Entry 4PHZ (X-ray diffraction, 2.59 A resolution); this record covers chains A and E of the 12 polymer chains in the assembly.

[Chain A (and E)]
Name: Particulate methane monooxygenase subunit B
Organism: Methylocystis sp. ATCC 49242
Notes: EC 1.14.18.3; chain E of this document is another copy of the same molecule, construct and numbering; everything in this record applies to it too
Chain sequence (420 residues; row label = number of the first residue in the row):
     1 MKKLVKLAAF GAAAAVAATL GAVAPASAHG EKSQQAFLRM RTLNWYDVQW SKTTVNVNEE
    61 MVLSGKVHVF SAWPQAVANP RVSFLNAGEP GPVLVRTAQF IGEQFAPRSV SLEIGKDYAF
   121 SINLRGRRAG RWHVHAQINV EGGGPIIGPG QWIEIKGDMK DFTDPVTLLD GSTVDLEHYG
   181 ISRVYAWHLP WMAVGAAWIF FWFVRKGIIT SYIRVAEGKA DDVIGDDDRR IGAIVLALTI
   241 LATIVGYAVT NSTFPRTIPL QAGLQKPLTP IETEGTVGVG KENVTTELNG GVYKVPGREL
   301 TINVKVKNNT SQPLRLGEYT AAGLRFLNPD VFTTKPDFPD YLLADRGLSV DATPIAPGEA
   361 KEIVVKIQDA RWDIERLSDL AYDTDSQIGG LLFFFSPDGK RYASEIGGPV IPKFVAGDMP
Unresolved in the structure: 1-28, 417-420
Metal / ion sites: Cu ion: H133, H135
From the paper describing this entry:
  - Cu ion coordination: H29, H133, H135
  - binding site for Cu ion: E31

[How chain A and chain E interact]
Pairs across the interface (18):
  A72(A) - K266(E)
  Q75(A) - G263(E)
  Q75(A) - L264(E)  hydrogen bond (side chain-backbone)
  A381(A) - I258(E)
  A381(A) - P259(E)
  Y382(A) - P259(E)
  D383(A) - P259(E)
  D383(A) - Q261(E)
  T384(A) - L260(E)  hydrogen bond (side chain-backbone)
  T384(A) - Q261(E)
  T384(A) - A262(E)  hydrogen bond (backbone-backbone)
  D385(A) - R108(E)  salt bridge
  D385(A) - Q261(E)
  S386(A) - Q261(E)  hydrogen bond (backbone-side chain)
  I411(A) - L169(E)  hydrophobic
  P412(A) - L169(E)
  F414(A) - R256(E)
  V415(A) - R256(E)  hydrogen bond (backbone-side chain)
Other interface residues (no listed pair), chain A (14 interface residues in all): S71, A416
Other interface residues (no listed pair), chain E (13 interface residues in all): S109, P267

[Summary]
Chain A and chain E form an interface of 14 and 13 residues respectively, with 5 hydrogen bonds and 1 salt
bridge. Among the polar pairs are D385(A)-R108(E), Q75(A)-L264(E) and T384(A)-L260(E). From the paper: a
binding site for Cu ion at E31(A); Cu ion coordination by H29(A), H133(A) and H135(A).
Both chains are Particulate methane monooxygenase subunit B (Methylocystis sp. ATCC 49242). Entry 4PHZ
(Crystal structure of particulate methane monooxygenase from Methylocystis sp. ATCC 49242 (Rockwell)) was
determined by X-ray diffraction (same publication as 4PI0 and 4PI2).
